2VX9 - chain A; structure by X-ray diffraction, 1.65 A resolution.

Chain A:
Molecule: Dodecin
Source organism: Halobacterium salinarum R1
UniProt: B0R5M0 (B0R5M0_HALS3); residues 1-65 here = UniProt positions 1-65
Chain sequence (65 residues; each row starts with the number of its first residue):
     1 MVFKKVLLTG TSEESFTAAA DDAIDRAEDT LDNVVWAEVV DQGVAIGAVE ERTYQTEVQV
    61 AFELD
Not modelled in the structure: 1, 65
Construct notes: engineered mutation A45 (Glu in B0R5M0)
Ion coordination: Na+ site 1 near E14 (its only coordinating residue here); Na+ site 2 near D41 (its only coordinating residue here)
Residues lining bound ligands: riboflavin (RBF): F3, V35, W36, A37, E38, G43, V44, A45, A48, Q55
Reported in the primary citation:
  - binding site for riboflavin: W36, Q55

Overview:
Ligands of chain A: riboflavin. From the paper: a binding site for riboflavin at W36 and Q55.
Chain A is Dodecin (Halobacterium salinarum R1); the structure, H. salinarum dodecin E45A mutant, was
determined by X-ray diffraction together with 2VXA from the same study.
